8W2X - chain A; structure by X-ray diffraction, 2.98 A resolution.

[Chain A]
Protein: Fibroblast growth factor receptor 2
Organism: Homo sapiens
Notes: EC 2.7.10.1; engineered mutation(s): D650V
Reference sequence: P21802 (FGFR2_HUMAN); numbering as in UniProt (aligned over 458-768)
Sequence (324 residues; numbered 445 to 768; the number before each row is that of its first residue):
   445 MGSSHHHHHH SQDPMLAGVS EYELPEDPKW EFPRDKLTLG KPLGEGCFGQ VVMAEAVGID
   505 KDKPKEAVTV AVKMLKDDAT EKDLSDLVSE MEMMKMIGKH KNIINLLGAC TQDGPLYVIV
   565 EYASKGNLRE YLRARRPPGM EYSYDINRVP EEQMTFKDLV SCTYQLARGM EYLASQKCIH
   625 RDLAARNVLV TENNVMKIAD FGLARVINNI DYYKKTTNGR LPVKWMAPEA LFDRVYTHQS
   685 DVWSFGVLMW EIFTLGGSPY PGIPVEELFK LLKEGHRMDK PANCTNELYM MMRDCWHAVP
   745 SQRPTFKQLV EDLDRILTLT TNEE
Disordered / not traced: 445-451, 589-592, 766-768
Glycans and other covalent adducts: compound A1AFR linked to C491
Differences from the reference sequence: initiating methionine (445); expression tag (446-457); conflict V650 (Asp in P21802)
Residues lining bound ligands: A1AFR (1-[(3S)-3-{4-amino-3-[(3,5-dimethoxyphenyl)ethynyl]-1H-pyrazolo[3,4-d]pyrimidin-1-yl}pyrrolidin-1-yl]propan-1-one): L487, G488, E489, G490, V495, A515, K517, E534, M538, I548, V562, V564, E565, Y566, A567, L633, A643, D644, F645

[In short]
Covalently linked compound A1AFR: at C491.
Chain A is Fibroblast growth factor receptor 2 (Homo sapiens); the structure, TAS-120 covalent structure with
FGFR2, was determined by X-ray diffraction (same publication as 8W38, 8W3B and 8W3D).
